PDB entry 5EDQ | X-ray diffraction, 2.80 A resolution | chain A

[Chain A]
Protein: Epidermal growth factor receptor
From: Homo sapiens
Notes: EC 2.7.10.1
Reference sequence: P00533 (EGFR_HUMAN); residue numbers follow UniProt; this construct covers 695-1022
Chain sequence (331 residues; row label = number of the first residue in the row):
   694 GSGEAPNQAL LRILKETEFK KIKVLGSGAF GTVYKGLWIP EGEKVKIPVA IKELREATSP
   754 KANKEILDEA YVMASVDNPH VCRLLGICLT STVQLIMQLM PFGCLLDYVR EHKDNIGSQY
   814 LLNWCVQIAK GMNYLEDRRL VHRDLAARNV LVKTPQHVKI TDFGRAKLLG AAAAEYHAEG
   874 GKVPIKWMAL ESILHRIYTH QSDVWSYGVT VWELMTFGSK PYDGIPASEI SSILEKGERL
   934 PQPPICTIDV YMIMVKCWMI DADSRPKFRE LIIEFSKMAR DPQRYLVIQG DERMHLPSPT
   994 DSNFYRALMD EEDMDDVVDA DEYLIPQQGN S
Unresolved in the structure: 694-696, 860-875, 998-1005, 1019-1024
Sequence notes: expression tag (694, 1023-1024); engineered mutation M790 (Thr in P00533), R858 (Leu in P00533), A865 (Glu in P00533), A866 (Glu in P00533), A867 (Lys in P00533)
Ligand contacts: 5N3 (N-(7-chloranyl-1H-indazol-3-yl)-7,7-dimethyl-2-(1H-pyrazol-4-yl)-5H-furo[3,4-d]pyrimidin-4-amine): L718, G719, F723, V726, A743, I744, K745, E762, M766, L777, L788, I789, M790, Q791, L792, M793, L844
UniProt features mapped onto this chain:
  - active site: D837 (Proton acceptor)
  - binding site (ATP): L718 to V726, K745, D855
  - site: Y1016 (Important for interaction with PIK3C2B)
  - modified residue: S695 (Phosphoserine), K745 (N6-(2-hydroxyisobutyryl)lysine), Y869 (Phosphotyrosine), S991 (Phosphoserine), S995 (Phosphoserine), Y998 (Phosphotyrosine), Y1016 (Phosphotyrosine)
  - cross-link (Glycyl lysine isopeptide (Lys-Gly)): K716 (interchain with G-Cter in ubiquitin), K737 (interchain with G-Cter in ubiquitin), K754 (interchain with G-Cter in ubiquitin), K757 (interchain with G-Cter in ubiquitin), K929 (interchain with G-Cter in ubiquitin), K960 (interchain with G-Cter in ubiquitin), K970 (interchain with G-Cter in ubiquitin)
  - natural variant: E709 (E709A: Found in a lung cancer sample; E709G: Found in a lung cancer sample; E709K: Found in a lung cancer sample), G719 (G719A: Found in a lung cancer sample; G719C: Found in a lung cancer sample; G719D: Found in a lung cancer sample; G719S: Found in a lung cancer sample), G724 (G724S: Found in a lung cancer sample), E734 (E734K: Found in a lung cancer sample), E746 to S752 (sequence variant, change not given here; Found in a lung cancer sample), E746 to T751 (sequence variant, change not given here; Found in a lung cancer sample), E746 to A750 (deletion: Found in a lung cancer sample), E746 (deletion: Found in a lung cancer sample), L747 to T751 (deletion: Found in a lung cancer sample), L747 to E749 (deletion: Found in a lung cancer sample), L747 (L747F: Found in a lung cancer sample), R748 (R748P: Found in a lung cancer sample), 12 further natural variant entries in UniProt
  - mutagenesis: P699 (P699A: Reduced phosphorylation), N700 (N700A: Abolishes phosphorylation), L704 (L704A: Abolishes phosphorylation), R705 (R705A: Abolishes phosphorylation), I706 (I706A: Abolishes phosphorylation), K745 (K745A/M: Abolishes kinase activity), D974 (D974A: Strongly reduced phosphorylation), R977 (R977A: Reduced phosphorylation), E1005 to D1006 (Constitutively activated kinase), Y1016 (Y1016F: 50% decrease in interaction with PIK3C2B. 65% decrease in interaction with PIK3C2B; when associated with F-1197. Abolishes interaction with PIK3C2B; when associated with F-1197 and F-1092)

[Overview]
Bound to chain A: compound 5N3. UniProt lists active-site residue D837, 11 ATP-binding residues and 11
mutagenesis sites.
Chain A is Epidermal growth factor receptor (Homo sapiens); the structure, EGFR kinase (T790M/L858R) with
inhibitor compound 15:
N-(7-chloranyl-1H-indazol-3-yl)-7,7-dimethyl-2-(1H-pyrazol-4-yl)-5H-furo[3,4-d]pyrimidin-4-amine, was
determined by X-ray diffraction together with 5EDP and 5EDR from the same study.
